Entry 6HVA (X-ray diffraction, 2.90 A resolution); this record covers chains Q and R of the 28 polymer chains in the assembly.

== Chain Q ==
Protein: Proteasome subunit alpha type-4
From: Saccharomyces cerevisiae S288C
Notes: EC 3.4.25.1
Reference sequence: P40303 (PSA4_YEAST); residues -1 to 252 here correspond to UniProt positions 1-254 (UniProt number = residue number + 2)
Chain sequence (254 residues; each row starts with the number of its first residue; numbers below 1 keep their minus sign (Met-1 is residue -1)):
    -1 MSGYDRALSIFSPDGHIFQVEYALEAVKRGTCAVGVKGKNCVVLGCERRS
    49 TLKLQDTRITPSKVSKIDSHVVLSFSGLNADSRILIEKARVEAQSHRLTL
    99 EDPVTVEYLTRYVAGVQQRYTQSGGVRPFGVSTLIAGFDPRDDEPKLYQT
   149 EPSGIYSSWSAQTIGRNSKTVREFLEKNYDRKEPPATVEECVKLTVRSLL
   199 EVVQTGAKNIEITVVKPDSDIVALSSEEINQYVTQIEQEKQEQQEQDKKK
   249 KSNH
Disordered / not traced: -1 to 0, 241-252
Curated features (UniProtKB/Swiss-Prot):
  - modified residue: Thr58 (Phosphothreonine)

== Chain R ==
Protein: Proteasome subunit alpha type-5
From: Saccharomyces cerevisiae S288C
Notes: EC 3.4.25.1
Reference sequence: P32379 (PSA5_YEAST); residues -7 to 252 here correspond to UniProt positions 1-260 (UniProt number = residue number + 8)
Chain sequence (260 residues; each row starts with the number of its first residue; numbers below 1 keep their minus sign (Met-7 is residue -7)):
    -7 MFLTRSEYDRGVSTFSPEGRLFQVEYSLEAIKLGSTAIGIATKEGVVLGV
    43 EKRATSPLLESDSIEKIVEIDRHIGCAMSGLTADARSMIEHARTAAVTHN
    93 LYYDEDINVESLTQSVCDLALRFGEGASGEERLMSRPFGVALLIAGHDAD
   143 DGYQLFHAEPSGTFYRYNAKAIGSGSEGAQAELLNEWHSSLTLKEAELLV
   193 LKILKQVMEEKLDENNAQLSCITKQDGFKIYDNEKTAELIKELKEKEAAE
   243 SPEEADVEMS
Disordered / not traced: -7 to 0, 118-124, 243-252

== Chain Q / chain R interface ==
Contacting residue pairs - 60 pairs, chain Q then chain R:
  Asp3(Q) - Glu117(R)
  Arg4(Q) - Glu117(R)
  Ala5(Q) - Val4(R)  hydrophobic
  Ala5(Q) - Glu117(R)
  Ala5(Q) - Ser127(R)
  Ser7(Q) - Ser127(R)
  Ser7(Q) - Arg128(R)
  Ile8(Q) - Asp1(R)
  Ile8(Q) - Gln15(R)
  Phe9(Q) - Gln15(R)
  Phe9(Q) - Tyr18(R)
  Phe9(Q) - Ser19(R)
  Phe9(Q) - Leu73(R)  hydrophobic
  Phe9(Q) - Arg128(R)
  Phe9(Q) - Pro129(R)
  Phe9(Q) - Gly131(R)
  Ser10(Q) - Tyr18(R)
  Pro11(Q) - Tyr18(R)  hydrophobic
  Pro11(Q) - Glu21(R)
  Gly13(Q) - Tyr18(R)
  Gly13(Q) - Glu21(R)
  Gly13(Q) - Ala22(R)
  His14(Q) - Leu25(R)
  Ile15(Q) - Leu73(R)  hydrophobic
  Ile15(Q) - Arg128(R)
  Lys35(Q) - Glu52(R)  salt bridge
  Gln116(Q) - Ala75(R)
  Gln116(Q) - Asp76(R)
  Thr119(Q) - Arg128(R)  hydrogen bond (backbone-side chain)
  Gln120(Q) - Met126(R)
  Gln120(Q) - Ser127(R)  hydrogen bond (backbone-backbone)
  Gln120(Q) - Arg128(R)
  Gln120(Q) - Phe130(R)
  Ser121(Q) - Ser127(R)
  Gly122(Q) - Ser127(R)
  Ser151(Q) - Ala75(R)
  Gly152(Q) - Ala75(R)
  Ile153(Q) - Thr74(R)
  Ile153(Q) - Ala75(R)
  Ser155(Q) - Leu51(R)
  Ser156(Q) - Leu51(R)
  Ser156(Q) - Glu52(R)  hydrogen bond (backbone-backbone)
  Ser156(Q) - Ser55(R)  hydrogen bond (backbone-side chain)
  Trp157(Q) - Thr47(R)
  Trp157(Q) - Ser48(R)
  Trp157(Q) - Leu50(R)
  Trp157(Q) - Leu51(R)
  Trp157(Q) - Glu52(R)
  Ser158(Q) - Leu50(R)  hydrogen bond (backbone-backbone)
  Ser158(Q) - Glu52(R)  hydrogen bond
  Ala159(Q) - Leu50(R)
  Leu173(Q) - Leu50(R)  hydrophobic
  Glu174(Q) - Ser48(R)  hydrogen bond
  Glu174(Q) - Pro49(R)
  Glu174(Q) - Leu50(R)
  Tyr177(Q) - Leu50(R)  hydrophobic
  Arg179(Q) - Pro49(R)  hydrogen bond (side chain-backbone)
  Arg179(Q) - Leu50(R)  hydrogen bond (side chain-backbone)
  Arg179(Q) - Leu51(R)  hydrogen bond (side chain-backbone)
  Arg179(Q) - Glu52(R)
Interface residues without a listed pair, chain Q (31 interface residues in all): Asp12, Arg170

== Summary ==
31 residues of chain Q and 26 residues of chain R are in contact; the contacts include 10 hydrogen bonds and 1
salt bridge. Among the polar pairs are Lys35(Q)-Glu52(R), Thr119(Q)-Arg128(R) and Ser156(Q)-Ser55(R).
Chain Q is Proteasome subunit alpha type-4 and chain R is Proteasome subunit alpha type-5, both from
Saccharomyces cerevisiae S288C; the structure, Yeast 20S proteasome with human beta2i (1-53) in complex with
13, was determined by X-ray diffraction together with 6HTB, 6HTC, 6HTD, 6HTP, 6HTR, 6HUB and 30 further
entries from the same study.
